4GEX - chains A and C; structure by X-ray diffraction, 2.80 A resolution.

Chain A (and C):
Name: Spindle assembly abnormal protein 6
Organism: Caenorhabditis elegans
Notes: fragment: N-terminal head domain; chain C of this document is another copy of the same molecule, construct and numbering; everything in this record applies to it too
UniProt: O62479 (SAS6_CAEEL); residues 1-168 here = UniProt positions 1-168
Chain sequence (170 residues; row label = number of the first residue in the row; numbers below 1 keep their minus sign (Gly-1 is residue -1)):
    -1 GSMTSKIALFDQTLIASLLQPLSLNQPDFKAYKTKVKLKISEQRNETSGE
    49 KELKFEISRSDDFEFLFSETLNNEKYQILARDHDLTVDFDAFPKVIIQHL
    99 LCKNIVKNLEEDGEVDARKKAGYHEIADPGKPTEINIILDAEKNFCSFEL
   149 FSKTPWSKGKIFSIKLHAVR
Unresolved in the structure: -1 to 2, 108-128 (chain C: -1 to 1, 19-26, 110-128, 168)
Differences from the reference sequence: expression tag (-1 to 0); engineered mutation Glu123 (Ser in O62479), Trp154 (Ile in O62479)
What the authors report for this chain:
  - self-association interface (contacts with another copy of this molecule): Trp154
  - mutagenesis - I154W (20-fold): increased binding to N-N dimerization affinity
  - mutagenesis - I154W: decreased expression

Interface between chain A and chain C:
Residue-residue contacts (21):
  Asp82(A) - Ser155(C)
  Leu83(A) - Trp154(C)
  Thr84(A) - Trp154(C)  hydrogen bond (backbone-backbone)
  Thr84(A) - Ser155(C)
  Thr84(A) - Lys156(C)
  Val85(A) - Pro153(C)
  Val85(A) - Trp154(C)
  Val93(A) - Pro153(C)
  Val93(A) - Trp154(C)  hydrophobic
  His97(A) - Trp154(C)
  Ser150(A) - Trp154(C)
  Pro153(A) - Val93(C)
  Trp154(A) - Leu83(C)
  Trp154(A) - Thr84(C)  hydrogen bond (backbone-backbone)
  Trp154(A) - Val85(C)
  Trp154(A) - Ser150(C)
  Trp154(A) - Ile159(C)  hydrophobic
  Ser155(A) - Asp82(C)
  Ser155(A) - Thr84(C)  hydrogen bond (backbone-side chain)
  Lys156(A) - Thr84(C)
  Ile159(A) - Trp154(C)  hydrophobic
Other interface residues (no listed pair), chain C (12 interface residues in all): His97
From the paper, about this interface:
  - hot spots on chain C (mutagenesis) - I154W (KD = 4.7 +/- 0.2 uM): increased binding to another copy of this molecule

In short:
Chain A and chain C each contribute 12 residues to their interface, with 3 hydrogen bonds. Polar contacts
include Ser155(A)-Thr84(C) and Thr84(A)-Trp154(C). The paper reports that I154W of chain A increases binding
to N-N dimerization affinity; a self-association interface involving Trp154(A).
Both chains are Spindle assembly abnormal protein 6 (Caenorhabditis elegans). Entry 4GEX (Structure of a
stabilised ceSAS-6 dimer, second crystal form) was determined by X-ray diffraction, deposited together with
4G79, 4GEU, 4GFA and 4GFC.
